1R9T - chains T and A of the 13 polymer chains in the assembly; structure by X-ray diffraction, 3.50 A resolution.

Chain T:
Molecule: DNA template strand
Sequence (28 nucleotides; numbered 1 to 28; the number before each row is that of its first residue):
     1 CTACCGATAA GCAGACGATC CTCTCGAT

Chain A:
Name: DNA-directed RNA polymerase II largest subunit
From: Saccharomyces cerevisiae
Notes: EC 2.7.7.6
Reference sequence: P04050 (RPB1_YEAST); residue numbers follow UniProt; this construct covers 1-1733
Amino-acid sequence (1733 residues; row label = number of the first residue in the row):
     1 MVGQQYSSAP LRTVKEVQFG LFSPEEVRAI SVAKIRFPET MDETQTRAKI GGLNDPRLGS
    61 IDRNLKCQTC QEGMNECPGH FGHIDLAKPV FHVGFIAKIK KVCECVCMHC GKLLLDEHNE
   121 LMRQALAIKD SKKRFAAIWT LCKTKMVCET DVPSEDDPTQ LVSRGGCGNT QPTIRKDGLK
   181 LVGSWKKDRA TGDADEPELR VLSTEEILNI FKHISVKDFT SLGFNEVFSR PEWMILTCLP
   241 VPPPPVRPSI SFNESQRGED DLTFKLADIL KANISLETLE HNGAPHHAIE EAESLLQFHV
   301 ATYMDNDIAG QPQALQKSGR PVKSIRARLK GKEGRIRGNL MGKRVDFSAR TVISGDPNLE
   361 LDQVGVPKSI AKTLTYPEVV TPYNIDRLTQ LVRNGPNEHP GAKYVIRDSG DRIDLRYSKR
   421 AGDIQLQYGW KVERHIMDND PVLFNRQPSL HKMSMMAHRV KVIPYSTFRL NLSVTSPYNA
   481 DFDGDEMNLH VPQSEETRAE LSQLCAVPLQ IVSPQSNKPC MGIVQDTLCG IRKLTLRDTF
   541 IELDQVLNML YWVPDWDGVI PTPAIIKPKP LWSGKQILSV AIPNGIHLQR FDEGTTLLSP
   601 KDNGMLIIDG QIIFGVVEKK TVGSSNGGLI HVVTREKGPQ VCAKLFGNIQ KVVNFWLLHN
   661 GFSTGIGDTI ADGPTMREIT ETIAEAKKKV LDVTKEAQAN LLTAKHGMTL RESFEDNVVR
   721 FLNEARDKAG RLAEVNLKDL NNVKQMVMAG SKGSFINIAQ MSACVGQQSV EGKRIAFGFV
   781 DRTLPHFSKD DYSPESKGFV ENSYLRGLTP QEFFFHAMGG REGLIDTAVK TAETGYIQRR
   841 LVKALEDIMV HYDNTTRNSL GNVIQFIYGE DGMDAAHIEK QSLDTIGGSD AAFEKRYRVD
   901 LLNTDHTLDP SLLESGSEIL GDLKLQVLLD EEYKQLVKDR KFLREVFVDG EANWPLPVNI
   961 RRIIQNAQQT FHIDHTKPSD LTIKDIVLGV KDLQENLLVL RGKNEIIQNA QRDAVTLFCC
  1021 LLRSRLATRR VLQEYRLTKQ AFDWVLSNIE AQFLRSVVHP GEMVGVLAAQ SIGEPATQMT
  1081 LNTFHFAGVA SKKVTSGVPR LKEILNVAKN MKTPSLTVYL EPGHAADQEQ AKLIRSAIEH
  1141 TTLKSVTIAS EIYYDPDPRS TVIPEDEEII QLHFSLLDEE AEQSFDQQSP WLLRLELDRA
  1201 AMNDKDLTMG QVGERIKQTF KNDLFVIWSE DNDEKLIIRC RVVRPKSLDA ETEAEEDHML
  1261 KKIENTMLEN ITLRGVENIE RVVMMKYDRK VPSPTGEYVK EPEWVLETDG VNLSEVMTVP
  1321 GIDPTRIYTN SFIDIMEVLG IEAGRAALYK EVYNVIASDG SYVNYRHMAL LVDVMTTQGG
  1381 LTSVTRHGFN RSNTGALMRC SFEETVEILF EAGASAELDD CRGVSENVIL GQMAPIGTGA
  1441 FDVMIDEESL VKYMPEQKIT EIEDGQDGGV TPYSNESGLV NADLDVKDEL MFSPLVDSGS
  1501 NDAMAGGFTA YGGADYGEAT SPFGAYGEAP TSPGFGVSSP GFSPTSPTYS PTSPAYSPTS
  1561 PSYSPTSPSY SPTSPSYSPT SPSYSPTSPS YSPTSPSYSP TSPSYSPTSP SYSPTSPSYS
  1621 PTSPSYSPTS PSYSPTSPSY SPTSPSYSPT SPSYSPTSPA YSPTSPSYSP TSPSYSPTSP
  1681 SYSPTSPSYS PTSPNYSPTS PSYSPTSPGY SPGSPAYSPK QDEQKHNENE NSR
Disordered / not traced: 1-2, 155-160, 187-198, 1082-1091, 1177-1186, 1244-1253, 1446-1733
Curated features (UniProtKB/Swiss-Prot):
  - region: Pro248 to Asp260 (Lid loop), Asn306 to Lys323 (Rudder loop), Pro810 to Glu822 (Bridging helix)
  - binding site (Zn(2+)): Cys67, Cys70, Cys77, His80, Cys107, Cys110, Cys148, Cys167
  - binding site (Mg(2+)): Asp481, Asp483, Asp485
  - modified residue: Thr1471 (Phosphothreonine)
  - cross-link (Glycyl lysine isopeptide (Lys-Gly)): Lys695 (interchain with G-Cter in ubiquitin), Lys1246 (interchain with G-Cter in ubiquitin), Lys1350 (interchain with G-Cter in ubiquitin)
Bound ions: Zn2+ site 1: Cys67, Gln68, Cys70, Cys77, His80; Zn2+ site 2: Cys107, Cys110, Cys148, Cys167; Mg2+ site 1: Asp481, Asp483, Asp485 (shared with 1 residue of chain R); Mg2+ site 2: Asp481, Asp483 (shared with 1 residue of chain B)
Ligand contacts: ATP (adenosine-5'-triphosphate): Asp481, Asp483, Lys752
Reported in the primary citation:
  - binding site for ATP: Lys752

Chain T / chain A interface:
Pairs across the interface (20; chain T residue first):
  DA15(T) with Arg1386(A), base contact
  DC16(T) with Lys330(A), salt bridge to the phosphate; Tyr836(A), sugar contact; Glu1403(A), phosphate contact; Glu1404(A), phosphate contact
  DG17(T) with Arg337(A), salt bridge to the phosphate; Tyr836(A), sugar contact
  DA18(T) with Thr831(A), base contact; Ala832(A), sugar contact
  DT19(T) with Lys332(A), phosphate contact; Arg337(A), salt bridge to the phosphate; Pro448(A), sugar contact
  DC20(T) with Arg350(A), base contact; Gln447(A), sugar contact
  DC21(T) with Arg344(A), salt bridge to the phosphate; Arg350(A), sugar contact
  DA27(T) with Phe252(A), base contact
  DT28(T) with Arg257(A), base contact; Lys317(A), sugar contact; Ser318(A), phosphate contact
Interface residues without a listed pair, chain T (10 interface residues in all): DT22
Interface residues without a listed pair, chain A (19 interface residues in all): Gly319, Gly835

Overview:
10 residues of chain T and 19 residues of chain A are in contact, with 4 salt bridges. Among the polar pairs
are DC16(T)-Lys330(A), DG17(T)-Arg337(A) and DT19(T)-Arg337(A). Ligands of chain A: ATP. Curated annotation
(UniProt) lists 8 Zn2+-binding residues and 3 Mg2+-binding residues on chain A. From the paper: a binding site
for ATP at Lys752(A).
Here chain T is DNA template strand and chain A is DNA-directed RNA polymerase II largest subunit
(Saccharomyces cerevisiae). Entry 1R9T (RNA polymerase II strand separated elongation complex, mismatched
nucleotide) was determined by X-ray diffraction together with 1R9S, 1TWA, 1TWC, 1TWF, 1TWG and 1TWH from the
same study.
